Entry 5OJG (X-ray diffraction, 1.90 A resolution); this record covers chains A and B.

# Chain A (and B)
Molecule: Dehydrogenase/reductase SDR family member 4
Source organism: Caenorhabditis elegans
Notes: EC 1.1.1.184; chain B of this document is another copy of the same molecule, construct and numbering; everything in this record applies to it too
Reference sequence: G5EGA6 (DHRS4_CAEEL); numbering as in UniProt (aligned over 1-260)
Sequence (260 residues; numbered 1 to 260; the number before each row is that of its first residue):
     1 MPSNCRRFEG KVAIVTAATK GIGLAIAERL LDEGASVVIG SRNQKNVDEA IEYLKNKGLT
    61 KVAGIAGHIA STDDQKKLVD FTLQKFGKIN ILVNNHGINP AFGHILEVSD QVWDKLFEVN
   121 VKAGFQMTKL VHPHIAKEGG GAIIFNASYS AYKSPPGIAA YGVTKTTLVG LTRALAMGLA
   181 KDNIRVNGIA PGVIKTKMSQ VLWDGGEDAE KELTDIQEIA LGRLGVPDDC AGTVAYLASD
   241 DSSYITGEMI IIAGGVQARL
Residues lining bound ligands:
  - butane-2,3-dione (BUO): Asn99, Ser148, Ser150, Ile158, Tyr161, Val193, Met198, Leu202
  - NADP (NAP; NADP nicotinamide-adenine-dinucleotide phosphate): Ala17, Ala18, Thr19, Lys20, Gly21, Ile22, Gly23, Ser41, Arg42, Asn43, Asn46, Gly67, His68, Ile69, Asn95, His96, Gly97, Ile98, Asn146, Ala147, Ser148, Tyr161, Lys165, Pro191, Gly192, Val193, Ile194, Thr196, Lys197, Met198, Ser199
Curated features (UniProtKB/Swiss-Prot):
  - active site: Tyr161 (Proton acceptor)
  - binding site (NADP(+)): Lys165
  - binding site (substrate): Ser148

# How chain A and chain B interact
Contacting residue pairs (80):
  Ser3(A) - Cys5(B)
  Ser3(A) - Arg6(B)  hydrogen bond (backbone-backbone)
  Ser3(A) - Arg7(B)
  Asn4(A) - Asn4(B)
  Cys5(A) - Ser3(B)
  Cys5(A) - Cys5(B)  disulfide
  Arg6(A) - Ser3(B)  hydrogen bond (backbone-backbone)
  Arg7(A) - Ser3(B)
  Arg29(A) - Asp241(B)  salt bridge
  Tyr152(A) - Leu260(B)  hydrogen bond (side chain-backbone)
  Val169(A) - Leu260(B)
  Arg173(A) - Gln257(B)  hydrogen bond
  Arg173(A) - Arg259(B)  hydrogen bond (side chain-backbone)
  Met177(A) - Ala220(B)  hydrophobic
  Met177(A) - Gly255(B)
  Met177(A) - Gln257(B)
  Ala180(A) - Ala220(B)
  Ile219(A) - Tyr244(B)
  Ala220(A) - Met177(B)  hydrophobic
  Ala220(A) - Ala180(B)
  Leu221(A) - Ala180(B)  hydrophobic
  Leu221(A) - Ser243(B)
  Leu221(A) - Thr246(B)
  Arg223(A) - Ser243(B)  hydrogen bond (side chain-backbone)
  Arg223(A) - Tyr244(B)  hydrogen bond (backbone-side chain)
  Leu224(A) - Tyr244(B)
  Gly225(A) - Tyr244(B)  hydrogen bond (backbone-side chain)
  Asp229(A) - Ser243(B)
  Asp229(A) - Tyr244(B)
  Gly232(A) - Asp241(B)
  Thr233(A) - Tyr236(B)  hydrogen bond
  Thr233(A) - Asp241(B)
  Thr233(A) - Ile245(B)
  Tyr236(A) - Thr233(B)  hydrogen bond
  Tyr236(A) - Tyr236(B)  hydrophobic
  Tyr236(A) - Ile250(B)
  Asp240(A) - Met1(B)
  Asp241(A) - Arg29(B)  salt bridge
  Asp241(A) - Gly232(B)
  Asp241(A) - Thr233(B)
  Ser243(A) - Leu221(B)
  Ser243(A) - Arg223(B)
  Ser243(A) - Asp229(B)
  Tyr244(A) - Ile219(B)
  Tyr244(A) - Arg223(B)  hydrogen bond (side chain-backbone)
  Tyr244(A) - Leu224(B)
  Tyr244(A) - Gly225(B)  hydrogen bond (side chain-backbone)
  Tyr244(A) - Asp229(B)
  Tyr244(A) - Ile252(B)
  Tyr244(A) - Ala253(B)
  Tyr244(A) - Gly254(B)  hydrogen bond (backbone-backbone)
  Ile245(A) - Thr233(B)
  Ile245(A) - Ile250(B)  hydrophobic
  Ile245(A) - Ile251(B)
  Ile245(A) - Ile252(B)  hydrophobic
  Thr246(A) - Leu221(B)
  Thr246(A) - Gly254(B)
  Thr246(A) - Gly255(B)
  Glu248(A) - Ile251(B)  hydrogen bond (side chain-backbone)
  Glu248(A) - Arg259(B)  salt bridge
  Ile250(A) - Tyr236(B)
  Ile250(A) - Ile250(B)  hydrophobic
  Ile251(A) - Ile245(B)
  Ile251(A) - Glu248(B)
  Ile252(A) - Tyr244(B)
  Ile252(A) - Ile245(B)  hydrophobic
  Ala253(A) - Tyr244(B)
  Gly254(A) - Tyr244(B)  hydrogen bond (backbone-backbone)
  Gly254(A) - Thr246(B)
  Gly255(A) - Met177(B)
  Gly255(A) - Thr246(B)
  Gln257(A) - Arg173(B)  hydrogen bond
  Gln257(A) - Met177(B)
  Arg259(A) - Arg173(B)  hydrogen bond (backbone-side chain)
  Arg259(A) - Glu248(B)  salt bridge
  Arg259(A) - Arg259(B)
  Arg259(A) - Leu260(B)  hydrogen bond (side chain-backbone)
  Leu260(A) - Tyr152(B)  hydrogen bond (backbone-side chain)
  Leu260(A) - Val169(B)
  Leu260(A) - Arg259(B)  hydrogen bond (backbone-side chain)
Interface residues without a listed pair, chain A (42 interface residues in all): Ala176, Arg185, Val193, Ile194, Val256
Interface residues without a listed pair, chain B (42 interface residues in all): Asn183, Arg185, Val193, Ile194, Met249
Disulfides between the chains: Cys5(A)-Cys5(B)

# Summary
Chain A and chain B each contribute 42 residues to their interface; the contacts include 1 disulfide bond, 20
hydrogen bonds and 4 salt bridges. Polar contacts include Arg29(A)-Asp241(B), Glu248(A)-Arg259(B) and
Tyr152(A)-Leu260(B). Chain A binds NADP and butane-2,3-dione.
Both chains are Dehydrogenase/reductase SDR family member 4 (Caenorhabditis elegans). Entry 5OJG (Crystal
structure of the dehydrogenase/reductase SDR family member 4 (DHRS4) from Caenorhabditis elegans) was
determined by X-ray diffraction (same publication as 5OJI).
